1LFZ - chains A and B; structure by X-ray diffraction, 3.10 A resolution.

[Chain A]
Name: Hemoglobin alpha chain
Source organism: Homo sapiens
Reference sequence: P69905 (HBA_HUMAN); residue numbers follow UniProt; this construct covers 1-141
Sequence (141 residues; numbered 1 to 141; the number before each row is that of its first residue):
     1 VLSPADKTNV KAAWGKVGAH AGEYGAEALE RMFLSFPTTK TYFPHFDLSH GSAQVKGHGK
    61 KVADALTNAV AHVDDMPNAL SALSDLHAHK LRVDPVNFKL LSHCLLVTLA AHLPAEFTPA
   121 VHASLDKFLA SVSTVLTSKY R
Swiss-Prot annotation at these positions:
  - site: Lys61 (Not glycated)
  - natural variant: Asp6 (A6D: In J-Toronto; this construct carries the variant), Ala13 (A13D: In J-Paris 1/J-Aljezur), Glu27 (A27E: In Shenyang; this construct carries the variant), Lys61 (K61N: In Zambia; deletion: In Clinic), Asp64 (A64D: In Pontoise; this construct carries the variant), Asp75 (D75A: In Lille; D75G: In Chapel Hill; D75N: In G-Pest), Ala111 (A111D: In Petah Tikva)

[Chain B]
Name: Hemoglobin beta chain
Source organism: Homo sapiens
Reference sequence: P68871 (HBB_HUMAN); residue numbers follow UniProt; this construct covers 1-146
Sequence (146 residues; numbered 1 to 146; the number before each row is that of its first residue):
     1 VHLTPEEKSA VTALWGKVNV DEVGGEALGR LLVVYPWTQR FFESFGDLST PDAVMGNPKV
    61 KAHGKKVLGA FSDGLAHLDN LKGTFATLSE LHCDKLHVDP ENFRLLGNVL VCVLAHHFGK
   121 EFTPPVQAAY QKVVAGVANA LAHKYH
Swiss-Prot annotation at these positions:
  - natural variant: Leu3 (H3L: In Graz; this construct carries the variant), Glu7 (E7A: In G-Makassar; E7K: In Hb C; E7Q: In Machida; E7V: In SKCA), Lys8 (E8K: In G-Siriraj; this construct carries the variant), Val11 (A11V: In Iraq-Halabja; this construct carries the variant), Gly16 (W16G: In Randwick; this construct carries the variant), Val23 (E23V: In D-Granada; this construct carries the variant), Gly24 (V24G: In Miyashiro; this construct carries the variant), Gly25 (G25D: In Moscva; G25R: In Riverdale-Bronx; G25V: In Savannah), Leu32 (L32P: In Yokohama), Val33 (L33V: In Muscat; this construct carries the variant), Arg40 (Q40R: In Tianshui; this construct carries the variant), Phe42 (F42Y: In Mequon; deletion: In Bruxelles), 11 further natural variant entries in UniProt

[Interface between chain A and chain B]
Pairs across the interface (33; chain A residue first):
  Glu30(A) with Pro124(B)
  Arg31(A) with Phe122(B), hydrogen bond (side chain-backbone); Thr123(B); Pro124(B); Gln127(B), hydrogen bond
  Leu34(A) with Pro125(B), hydrophobic; Ala128(B)
  Ser35(A) with Gln127(B); Ala128(B), hydrogen bond (side chain-backbone); Gln131(B)
  Phe36(A) with Gln131(B)
  His103(A) with Asn108(B), hydrogen bond (side chain-backbone); Cys112(B); Gln131(B), hydrogen bond
  Val107(A) with Cys112(B), hydrophobic; Ala115(B), hydrophobic; Gln127(B)
  Ala110(A) with Cys112(B); Ala115(B); His116(B)
  Ala111(A) with Ala115(B); Gly119(B); Lys120(B)
  Pro114(A) with His116(B), hydrogen bond (backbone-side chain)
  Phe117(A) with Arg30(B), hydrogen bond (backbone-side chain)
  Thr118(A) with Arg30(B)
  Pro119(A) with Arg30(B); Met55(B), hydrophobic
  His122(A) with Arg30(B), hydrogen bond; Val34(B)
  Ala123(A) with Val33(B); Val34(B), hydrophobic
  Asp126(A) with Tyr35(B), hydrogen bond
Also at the interface, not in a pair above, chain A (19 interface residues in all): Cys104, His112, Leu113
Also at the interface, not in a pair above, chain B (21 interface residues in all): Glu26, Val109, Val111

[In short]
19 residues of chain A face 21 of chain B across their interface, with 9 hydrogen bonds. Among the polar pairs
are Arg31(A)-Phe122(B), Arg31(A)-Gln127(B) and Ser35(A)-Ala128(B).
Here chain A is Hemoglobin alpha chain and chain B is Hemoglobin beta chain, both from Homo sapiens. Entry
1LFZ (Oxy hemoglobin (25% methanol)) was determined by X-ray diffraction, deposited together with 1JY7, 1LFL,
1LFQ, 1LFT, 1LFV and 1LFY.
